Entry 6N62 (X-ray diffraction, 3.80 A resolution); this record covers chains B and C of the 8 polymer chains in the assembly.

Chain B:
Protein: DNA-directed RNA polymerase subunit alpha
From: Escherichia coli
Notes: EC 2.7.7.6; fragment: N-terminal domain
Reference sequence: P0A7Z6 (RPOA_ECO57); residues 1-234 here = UniProt positions 1-234
Chain sequence (239 residues; each row starts with the number of its first residue):
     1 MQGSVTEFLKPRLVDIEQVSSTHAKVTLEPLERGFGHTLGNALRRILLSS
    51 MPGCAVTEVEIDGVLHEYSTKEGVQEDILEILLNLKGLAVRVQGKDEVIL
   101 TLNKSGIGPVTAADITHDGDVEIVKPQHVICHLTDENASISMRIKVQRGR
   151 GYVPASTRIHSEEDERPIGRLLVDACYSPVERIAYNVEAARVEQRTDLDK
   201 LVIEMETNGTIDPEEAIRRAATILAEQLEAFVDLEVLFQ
Disordered / not traced: 1-5, 159-170, 235-239
Sequence notes: expression tag (235-239)

Chain C:
Protein: DNA-directed RNA polymerase subunit beta
From: Escherichia coli
Notes: EC 2.7.7.6
Reference sequence: P0A8V4 (RPOB_ECO57); residues 1-1342 here = UniProt positions 1-1342
Chain sequence (1342 residues; row label = number of the first residue in the row):
     1 MVYSYTEKKRIRKDFGKRPQVLDVPYLLSIQLDSFQKFIEQDPEGQYGLE
    51 AAFRSVFPIQSYSGNSELQYVSYRLGEPVFDVQECQIRGVTYSAPLRVKL
   101 RLVIYEREAPEGTVKDIKEQEVYMGEIPLMTDNGTFVINGTERVIVSQLH
   151 RSPGVFFDSDKGKTHSSGKVLYNARIIPYRGSWLDFEFDPKDNLFVRIDR
   201 RRKLPATIILRALNYTTEQILDLFFEKVIFEIRDNKLQMELVPERLRGET
   251 ASFDIEANGKVYVEKGRRITARHIRQLEKDDVKLIEVPVEYIAGKVVAKD
   301 YIDESTGELICAANMELSLDLLAKLSQSGHKRIETLFTNDLDHGPYISET
   351 LRVDPTNDRLSALVEIYRMMRPGEPPTREAAESLFENLFFSEDRYDLSAV
   401 GRMKFNRSLLREEIEGSGILSKDDIIDVMKKLIDIRNGKGEVDDIDHLGN
   451 RRIRSVGEMAENQFRVGLVRVERAVKERLSLGDLDTLMPQDMINAKPISA
   501 AVKEFFGSSQLSQFMDQNNPLSEITHKRRISALGPGGLTRERAGFEVRDV
   551 HPTHYGRVCPIETPEGPNIGLINSLSVYAQTNEYGFLETPYRKVTDGVVT
   601 DEIHYLSAIEEGNYVIAQANSNLDEEGHFVEDLVTCRSKGESSLFSRDQV
   651 DYMDVSTQQVVSVGASLIPFLEHDDANRALMGANMQRQAVPTLRADKPLV
   701 GTGMERAVAVDSGVTAVAKRGGVVQYVDASRIVIKVNEDEMYPGEAGIDI
   751 YNLTKYTRSNQNTCINQMPCVSLGEPVERGDVLADGPSTDLGELALGQNM
   801 RVAFMPWNGYNFEDSILVSERVVQEDRFTTIHIQELACVSRDTKLGPEEI
   851 TADIPNVGEAALSKLDESGIVYIGAEVTGGDILVGKVTPKGETQLTPEEK
   901 LLRAIFGEKASDVKDSSLRVPNGVSGTVIDVQVFTRDGVEKDKRALEIEE
   951 MQLKQAKKDLSEELQILEAGLFSRIRAVLVAGGVEAEKLDKLPRDRWLEL
  1001 GLTDEEKQNQLEQLAEQYDELKHEFEKKLEAKRRKITQGDDLAPGVLKIV
  1051 KVYLAVKRRIQPGDKMAGRHGNKGVISKINPIEDMPYDENGTPVDIVLNP
  1101 LGVPSRMNIGQILETHLGMAAKGIGDKINAMLKQQQEVAKLREFIQRAYD
  1151 LGADVRQKVDLSTFSDEEVMRLAENLRKGMPIATPVFDGAKEAEIKELLK
  1201 LGDLPTSGQIRLYDGRTGEQFERPVTVGYMYMLKLNHLVDDKMHARSTGS
  1251 YSLVTQQPLGGKAQFGGQRFGEMEVWALEAYGAAYTLQEMLTVKSDDVNG
  1301 RTKMYKNIVDGNHQMEPGMPESFNVLLKEIRSLGINIELEDE
Disordered / not traced: 1-2, 108-110
Swiss-Prot annotation at these positions:
  - modified residue (N6-acetyllysine): K1022, K1200

Interface between chain B and chain C:
Pairs across the interface (5):
  R33(B) with P1081(C); E1083(C)
  H37(B) with D1084(C); R1216(C)
  N41(B) with T1217(C)
Other interface residues (no listed pair), chain B (4 interface residues in all): G34
Other interface residues (no listed pair), chain C (6 interface residues in all): E820

In short:
4 residues of chain B face 6 of chain C across their interface.
Here chain B is DNA-directed RNA polymerase subunit alpha and chain C is DNA-directed RNA polymerase subunit
beta, both from Escherichia coli. Entry 6N62 (Escherichia coli RNA polymerase sigma70-holoenzyme bound to
upstream fork promoter DNA) was determined by X-ray diffraction, deposited together with 6N60 and 6N61.
